2A7K - chains A and C of the 3 polymer chains in the assembly; structure by X-ray diffraction, 2.24 A resolution.

== Chain A (and C) ==
Molecule: CarB
Organism: Pectobacterium carotovorum
Notes: chain C of this document is another copy of the same molecule, construct and numbering; everything in this record applies to it too
UniProt: Q9XB60 (Q9XB60_ERWCA); residues 1-250 here = UniProt positions 1-250
Amino-acid sequence (250 residues; each row starts with the number of its first residue):
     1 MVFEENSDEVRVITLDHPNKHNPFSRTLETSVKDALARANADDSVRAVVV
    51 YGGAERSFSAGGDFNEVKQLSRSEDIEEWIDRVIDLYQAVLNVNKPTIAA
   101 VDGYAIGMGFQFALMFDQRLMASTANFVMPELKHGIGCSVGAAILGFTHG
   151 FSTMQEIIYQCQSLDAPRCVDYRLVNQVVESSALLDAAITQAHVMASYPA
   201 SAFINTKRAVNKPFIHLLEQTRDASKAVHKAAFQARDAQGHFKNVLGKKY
Unresolved in the structure: 71, 231-250 (chain C: 239-250)
Swiss-Prot annotation at these positions:
  - binding site (malonyl-CoA): Ala60 to Phe64
  - site: Glu131 (Important for catalytic activity)
  - mutagenesis: Trp79 (W79A: Forms the C6 epimers of 6-methyl-t-CMP in 16:84 ratio of (6R):(6S) epimers; W79F: Forms the C6 epimers of 6-methyl-t-CMP in 17:83 ratio of (6R):(6S) epimers), Met108 (M108A: Forms the C6 epimers of 6-methyl-t-CMP in 45:55 ratio of (6R):(6S) epimers; M108I: Forms the C6 epimers of 6-methyl-t-CMP in 92:8 ratio of (6R):(6S) epimers ...), Gln111 (Q111N: Forms the C6 epimers of 6-methyl-t-CMP in 75:25 ratio of (6R):(6S) epimers), Glu131 (E131A/Q: Does not catalyze production of (2S,5S)-5-carboxymethylproline but catalyzes decarboxylation of malonyl-CoA to methylmalonyl-CoA ...), His229 (H229A: Forms the C6 epimers of 6-methyl-t-CMP in 70:30 ratio of (6R):(6S) epimers)

== Chain A / chain C interface ==
Contacting residue pairs (44; chain A residue first):
  Leu132(A) - Tyr198(C)
  Leu132(A) - Pro199(C)
  Leu132(A) - Ala202(C)
  Leu132(A) - Phe203(C)  hydrophobic
  Leu132(A) - Thr206(C)
  Lys133(A) - Tyr198(C)
  Lys133(A) - Pro199(C)
  Gly135(A) - Pro199(C)
  Gly135(A) - Ala202(C)
  Ile136(A) - Ala202(C)
  Gly137(A) - Ala202(C)
  Gly137(A) - Thr206(C)
  Cys138(A) - Thr206(C)  hydrogen bond (backbone-side chain)
  Ser139(A) - Thr206(C)
  Ser139(A) - Ala209(C)
  Ala142(A) - Val210(C)  hydrophobic
  Phe151(A) - Phe147(C)  hydrophobic
  Phe151(A) - Thr148(C)
  Phe151(A) - Val210(C)
  Phe151(A) - Asn211(C)
  Phe151(A) - Phe214(C)  hydrophobic
  Ser152(A) - Thr148(C)  hydrogen bond (backbone-backbone)
  Ser152(A) - His149(C)  hydrogen bond
  Ser152(A) - Arg173(C)
  Thr153(A) - Arg173(C)
  Gln155(A) - Phe116(C)
  Gln155(A) - Asp117(C)
  Gln155(A) - Gln118(C)
  Gln155(A) - Arg119(C)  hydrogen bond
  Glu156(A) - Gln118(C)
  Glu156(A) - Arg173(C)  salt bridge
  Glu156(A) - Asn176(C)  hydrogen bond
  Ile158(A) - Val210(C)  hydrophobic
  Tyr159(A) - Asp117(C)
  Tyr159(A) - Met195(C)  hydrophobic
  Tyr159(A) - Tyr198(C)  hydrogen bond (backbone-side chain)
  Tyr159(A) - Phe203(C)  hydrophobic
  Tyr159(A) - Lys207(C)
  Tyr159(A) - Val210(C)
  Gln160(A) - Gln118(C)  hydrogen bond
  Gln160(A) - Tyr198(C)  hydrogen bond (backbone-side chain)
  Cys161(A) - Tyr198(C)
  Asp171(A) - Arg173(C)  salt bridge
  Tyr172(A) - Arg173(C)
Also at the interface, not in a pair above, chain A (21 interface residues in all): His134, Met154
Also at the interface, not in a pair above, chain C (21 interface residues in all): Val175

== In short ==
The chain A/chain C interface involves 21 residues from each chain, with 8 hydrogen bonds and 2 salt bridges.
Among the polar pairs are Glu156(A)-Arg173(C), Asp171(A)-Arg173(C) and Cys138(A)-Thr206(C). UniProt lists 5
malonyl-CoA-binding residues and 5 mutagenesis sites on chain A.
Chain A and chain C are both CarB (Pectobacterium carotovorum); the structure, carboxymethylproline synthase
(CarB) from pectobacterium carotovora, apo enzyme, was determined by X-ray diffraction together with 2A81 from
the same study.
